Entry 4V5T (X-ray diffraction, 3.00 A resolution); this record covers chains AB and BB of the 60 polymer chains in the assembly.

# Chain AB (and BB)
Name: Coat protein
From: Grapevine fanleaf virus
Notes: chain BB of this document is another copy of the same molecule, construct and numbering; everything in this record applies to it too
UniProtKB: P18474 (POL2_GFLV); residues 1-504 here correspond to UniProt positions 606-1109 (UniProt number = residue number + 605)
Sequence (504 residues; row label = number of the first residue in the row):
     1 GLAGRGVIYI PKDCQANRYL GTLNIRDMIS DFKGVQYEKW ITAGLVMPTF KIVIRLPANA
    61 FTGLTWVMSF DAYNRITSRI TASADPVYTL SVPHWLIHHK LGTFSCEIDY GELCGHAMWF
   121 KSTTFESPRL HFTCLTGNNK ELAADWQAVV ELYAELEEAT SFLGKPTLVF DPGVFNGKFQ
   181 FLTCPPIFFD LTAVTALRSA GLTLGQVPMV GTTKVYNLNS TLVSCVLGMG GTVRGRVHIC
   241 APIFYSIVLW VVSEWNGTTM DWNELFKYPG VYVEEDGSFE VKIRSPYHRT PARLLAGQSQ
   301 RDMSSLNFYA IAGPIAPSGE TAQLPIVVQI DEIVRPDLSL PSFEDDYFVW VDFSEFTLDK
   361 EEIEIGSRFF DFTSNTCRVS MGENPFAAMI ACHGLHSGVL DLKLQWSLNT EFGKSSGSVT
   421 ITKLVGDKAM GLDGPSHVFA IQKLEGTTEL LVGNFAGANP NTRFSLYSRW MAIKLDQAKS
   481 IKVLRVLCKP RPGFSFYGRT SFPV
Reported in the primary citation:
  - specificity-determining residues: Phe-188, Thr-192, Leu-197 (proposed by the authors, not directly observed)

# Chain AB / chain BB interface
Residue-residue contacts (45; chain AB residue first):
  Leu-2(AB) / Phe-266(BB)
  Arg-5(AB) / Trp-262(BB)
  Arg-5(AB) / Asn-263(BB)
  Arg-5(AB) / Phe-266(BB)
  Asp-31(AB) / Asn-263(BB)
  Phe-32(AB) / Asn-263(BB)
  Phe-32(AB) / Lys-267(BB)  hydrogen bond (backbone-side chain)
  Gly-34(AB) / Lys-267(BB)
  Arg-55(AB) / Tyr-272(BB)
  Arg-55(AB) / Glu-274(BB)  salt bridge
  Arg-55(AB) / Ala-312(BB)
  Leu-56(AB) / Val-248(BB)
  Pro-57(AB) / Ser-246(BB)
  Pro-57(AB) / Ile-247(BB)
  Pro-57(AB) / Val-248(BB)
  Pro-57(AB) / Ala-312(BB)
  Pro-57(AB) / Ile-315(BB)
  Ala-58(AB) / Ser-246(BB)  hydrogen bond (backbone-side chain)
  Asn-59(AB) / Phe-244(BB)  hydrogen bond (side chain-backbone)
  Asn-59(AB) / Ser-246(BB)  hydrogen bond
  Asn-59(AB) / Ile-315(BB)
  Phe-61(AB) / Ile-243(BB)  hydrophobic
  Phe-61(AB) / Phe-244(BB)  hydrophobic
  His-99(AB) / Ile-315(BB)
  Thr-103(AB) / Glu-274(BB)  hydrogen bond
  Glu-141(AB) / Ser-318(BB)  hydrogen bond (backbone-side chain)
  Leu-142(AB) / Ala-316(BB)
  Leu-142(AB) / Ser-318(BB)
  Ala-143(AB) / Ala-316(BB)  hydrogen bond (backbone-backbone)
  Ala-143(AB) / Pro-317(BB)
  Ala-143(AB) / Ser-318(BB)
  Ala-143(AB) / Glu-320(BB)
  Ala-144(AB) / Leu-191(BB)
  Asp-145(AB) / Val-194(BB)
  Trp-146(AB) / Val-194(BB)
  Trp-146(AB) / Ile-315(BB)  hydrophobic
  Gln-147(AB) / Val-194(BB)
  Gln-147(AB) / Thr-195(BB)
  Gln-147(AB) / Ile-311(BB)
  Gln-147(AB) / Ala-312(BB)
  Gln-147(AB) / Gly-313(BB)
  Val-149(AB) / Ile-311(BB)
  Glu-151(AB) / Phe-266(BB)
  Glu-151(AB) / Tyr-272(BB)  hydrogen bond
  Tyr-153(AB) / Tyr-272(BB)  hydrogen bond
Interface residues without a listed pair, chain AB (26 interface residues in all): Tyr-9, Lys-33, Ala-148
Interface residues without a listed pair, chain BB (25 interface residues in all): Phe-61, Thr-192, Tyr-245

# Overview
The interface between chain AB and chain BB involves 26 residues on one side and 25 on the other, with 9
hydrogen bonds and 1 salt bridge. Polar pairs include Arg-55(AB)/Glu-274(BB), Phe-32(AB)/Lys-267(BB) and
Ala-58(AB)/Ser-246(BB). From the paper: specificity determinants Phe-188(AB), Thr-192(AB) and Leu-197(AB).
Both chains are Coat protein (Grapevine fanleaf virus). Entry 4V5T (X-ray structure of the Grapevine Fanleaf
virus) was determined by X-ray diffraction (same publication as 2Y26).
